Entry 8FW5 (electron microscopy, 3.08 A resolution); this record covers chains E and F of the 9 polymer chains in the assembly.

[Chain E]
Name: GTP-binding protein Gtr2
Organism: Escherichia coli
Amino-acid sequence (314 residues; row label = number of the first residue in the row):
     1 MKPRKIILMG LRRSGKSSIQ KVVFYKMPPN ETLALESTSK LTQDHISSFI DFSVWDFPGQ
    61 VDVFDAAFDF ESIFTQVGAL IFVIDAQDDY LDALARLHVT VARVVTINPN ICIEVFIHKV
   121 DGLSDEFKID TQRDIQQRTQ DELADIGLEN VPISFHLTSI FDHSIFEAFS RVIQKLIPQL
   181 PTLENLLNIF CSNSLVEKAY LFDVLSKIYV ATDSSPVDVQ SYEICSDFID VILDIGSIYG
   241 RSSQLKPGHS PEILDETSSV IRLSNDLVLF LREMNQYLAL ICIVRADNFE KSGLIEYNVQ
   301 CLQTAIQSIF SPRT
Not modelled in the structure: 1-3, 27-52
Small-molecule neighbours: GDP (guanosine-5'-diphosphate): Leu11, Arg12, Arg13, Ser14, Gly15, Lys16, Ser17, Ser18, Asp56, His118, Lys119, Asp121, Ser159, Ile160, Phe161

[Chain F]
Name: Schizosaccharomyces pombe LAM1, Human LAMTOR1 ortholog
Organism: Escherichia coli
Amino-acid sequence (377 residues; numbered -223 to 153; the number before each row is that of its first residue; numbers below 1 keep their minus sign (Met-223 is residue -223)):
  -223 MSPILGYWKI KGLVQPTRLL LEYLEEKYEE HLYERDEGDK WRNKKFELGL EFPNLPYYID
  -163 GDVKLTQSMA IIRYIADKHN MLGGCPKERA EISMLEGAVL DIRYGVSRIA YSKDFETLKV
  -103 DFLSKLPEML KMFEDRLCHK TYLNGDHVTH PDFMLYDALD VVLYMDPMCL DAFPKLVCFK
   -43 KRIEAIPQID KYLKSSKYIA WPLQGWQATF GGGDHPPKSD LVPRGSPNSS FLFNNSDDID
    17 EQTPLLNNDG IQRTPPSAEA DMSLRKREEE EEWESKVYDV AKNKFIDVFS LRLRTEAPQR
    77 DPRDNIYEEV LDQIDSLNLD PKYDVAKPTE QETEFIIRKL GVLIDDINNI KLSDKEIKGK
   137 MVINLSKVQP NITGSPS
Not modelled in the structure: -223 to 40, 131-153

[Interface between chain E and chain F]
Residue-residue contacts (33):
  Gln179(E) with Glu50(F)
  Thr182(E) with Glu50(F), hydrogen bond
  Asn185(E) with Tyr54(F)
  Leu186(E) with Tyr54(F), hydrophobic; Ala57(F), hydrophobic
  Ile189(E) with Tyr54(F); Lys58(F); Phe61(F), hydrophobic
  Phe190(E) with Phe61(F), hydrophobic
  Asn193(E) with Phe61(F); Ile62(F); Asp63(F); Val64(F), hydrogen bond (backbone-backbone)
  Ser194(E) with Val64(F)
  Leu195(E) with Val64(F), hydrophobic; Phe65(F); Arg68(F)
  Lys291(E) with Leu67(F), hydrogen bond (side chain-backbone)
  Leu294(E) with Val64(F), hydrophobic; Leu67(F), hydrophobic
  Tyr297(E) with Lys60(F); Ile62(F), hydrophobic
  Asn298(E) with Phe61(F); Ile62(F), hydrogen bond (side chain-backbone)
  Cys301(E) with Lys60(F); Phe61(F), hydrophobic
  Leu302(E) with Phe61(F), hydrophobic
  Ala305(E) with Ala57(F), hydrophobic
  Ser308(E) with Trp49(F), hydrogen bond (backbone-side chain); Val53(F)
  Ile309(E) with Val53(F), hydrophobic
  Arg313(E) with Glu46(F); Trp49(F)
Interface residues without a listed pair, chain E (20 interface residues in all): Thr304

[In short]
20 residues of chain E face 15 of chain F across their interface; the contacts include 5 hydrogen bonds. Polar
pairs include Thr182(E)-Glu50(F), Lys291(E)-Leu67(F) and Asn298(E)-Ile62(F). Chain E binds GDP.
Here chain E is GTP-binding protein Gtr2 and chain F is Schizosaccharomyces pombe LAM1, Human LAMTOR1
ortholog, both from Escherichia coli. Entry 8FW5 (Chimeric HsGATOR1-SpGtr-SpLam complex) was determined by
electron microscopy.
